Entry 6VBO (X-ray diffraction, 1.68 A resolution); this record covers chains H and C of the 3 polymer chains in the assembly.

# Chain H
Protein: DH813 heavy chain
Organism: Homo sapiens
Chain sequence (221 residues; each row starts with the number of its first residue; note: 1 number in that range is skipped by the numbering (no residue carries it; nothing is unmodelled there); a row labelled like 82A-82C holds insertion residues (82A, then the next letters in order)):
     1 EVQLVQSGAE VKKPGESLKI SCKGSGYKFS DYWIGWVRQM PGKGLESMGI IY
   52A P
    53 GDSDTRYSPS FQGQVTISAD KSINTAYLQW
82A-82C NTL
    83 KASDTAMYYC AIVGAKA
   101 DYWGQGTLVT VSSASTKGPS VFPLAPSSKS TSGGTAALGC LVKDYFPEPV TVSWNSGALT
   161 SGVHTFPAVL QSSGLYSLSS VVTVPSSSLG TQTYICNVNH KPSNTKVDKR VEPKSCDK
Not modelled in the structure: 128-133, 214-218
Disulfides: Cys22-Cys92

# Chain C
Protein: Envelope glycoprotein gp160
Reference sequence: I2E6B7 (I2E6B7_9HIV1); residues 165-186 here correspond to UniProt positions 171-192 (UniProt number = residue number + 6)
Chain sequence (22 residues; row label = number of the first residue in the row):
   165 LRDKKQKVHA LFYKLDIVPI ED
Not modelled in the structure: 165-167, 184-186
From the paper describing this entry:
  - mutagenesis - K169V: unchanged binding to AE.A244gp120

# Interface between chain H and chain C
Residue-residue contacts (27; chain H residue first):
  Val2(H) with Ile181(C), hydrophobic; Pro183(C), hydrophobic
  Tyr27(H) with Ile181(C), hydrophobic
  Asp31(H) with Ala174(C)
  Tyr32(H) with Leu179(C), hydrophobic; Asp180(C), hydrogen bond (side chain-backbone); Ile181(C), hydrophobic
  Trp33(H) with Lys171(C), hydrogen bond (side chain-backbone); Ala174(C); Leu175(C)
  Tyr52(H) with Gln170(C); Lys171(C)
  Asp54(H) with Lys171(C), salt bridge
  Asp56(H) with Lys171(C), salt bridge
  Arg58(H) with Leu175(C)
  Ile94(H) with Ile181(C), hydrophobic
  Val95(H) with Ala174(C)
  Gly96(H) with Ala174(C); Leu175(C); Phe176(C); Tyr177(C), hydrogen bond (backbone-backbone)
  Ala97(H) with Tyr177(C); Leu179(C)
  Lys98(H) with Tyr177(C); Lys178(C); Leu179(C), hydrogen bond (backbone-backbone)
  Ala99(H) with Asp180(C)
Also at the interface, not in a pair above, chain H (16 interface residues in all): Ile50

# Overview
The interface between chain H and chain C involves 16 residues on one side and 11 on the other, with 4
hydrogen bonds and 2 salt bridges. Polar pairs include Asp54(H)-Lys171(C), Asp56(H)-Lys171(C) and
Tyr32(H)-Asp180(C). The paper reports that K169V of chain C leaves binding to AE.A244gp120 unchanged.
Here chain H is DH813 heavy chain (Homo sapiens) and chain C is Envelope glycoprotein gp160. Entry 6VBO
(Crystal structure of anti-HIV-1 antibody DH813 bound to gp120 V2 peptide) was determined by X-ray
diffraction, deposited together with 6VBP.
